Entry 5S62 (X-ray diffraction, 2.75 A resolution); this record covers chains C and E of the 6 polymer chains in the assembly.

[Chain C]
Molecule: Tubulin alpha-1B chain
From: Bos taurus
UniProtKB: P81947 (TBA1B_BOVIN); residue numbers follow UniProt; this construct covers 1-451
Sequence (451 residues; each row starts with the number of its first residue):
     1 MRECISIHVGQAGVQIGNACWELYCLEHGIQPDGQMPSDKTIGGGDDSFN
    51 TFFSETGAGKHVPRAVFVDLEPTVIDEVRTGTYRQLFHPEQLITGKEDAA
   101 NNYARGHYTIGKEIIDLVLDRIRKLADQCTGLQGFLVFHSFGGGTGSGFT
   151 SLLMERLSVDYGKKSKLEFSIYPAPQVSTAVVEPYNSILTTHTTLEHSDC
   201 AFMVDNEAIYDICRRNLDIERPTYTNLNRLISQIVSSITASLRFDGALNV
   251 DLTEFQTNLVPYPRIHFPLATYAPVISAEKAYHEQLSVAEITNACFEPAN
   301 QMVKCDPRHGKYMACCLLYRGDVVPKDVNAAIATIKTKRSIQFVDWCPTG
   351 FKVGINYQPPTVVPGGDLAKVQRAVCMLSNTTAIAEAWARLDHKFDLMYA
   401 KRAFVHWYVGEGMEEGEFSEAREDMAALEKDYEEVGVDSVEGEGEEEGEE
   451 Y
Not modelled in the structure: 441-451
Ion coordination: Ca2+ site 1: D39, T41, G44, E55; Ca2+ site 2: E284 (shared with 1 residue of chain B)
Ligand contacts: GTP (guanosine-5'-triphosphate): G10, Q11, A12, Q15, I16, D69, D98, A99, A100, N101, S140, G142, G143, G144, T145, G146, I171, P173, V177, S178, T179, E183, N206, Y224, L227, N228, I231

[Chain E]
Molecule: Stathmin-4
From: Rattus norvegicus
UniProtKB: P63043 (STMN4_RAT); residues 5-145 here correspond to UniProt positions 49-189 (UniProt number = residue number + 44)
Sequence (143 residues; row label = number of the first residue in the row):
     3 MADMEVIELNKCTSGQSFEVILKPPSFDGVPEFNASLPRRRDPSLEEIQK
    53 KLEAAEERRKYQEAELLKHLAEKREHEREVIQKAIEENNNFIKMAKEKLA
   103 QKMESNKENREAHLAAMLERLQEKDKHAEEVRKNKELKEEASR
Not modelled in the structure: 3-5, 29-43, 144-145
Sequence notes: initiating methionine (3); expression tag (4)
UniProt features mapped onto this chain:
  - modified residue: S46 (Phosphoserine)

[How chain C and chain E interact]
Residue-residue contacts (32; chain C residue first):
  H107(C) with M105(E)
  Y108(C) with K104(E); M105(E), hydrophobic; N108(E)
  T109(C) with R112(E), hydrogen bond
  K112(C) with M105(E)
  L152(C) with L101(E), hydrophobic
  E155(C) with L101(E); K104(E), salt bridge
  R156(C) with L101(E)
  S158(C) with F93(E); I94(E)
  V159(C) with I94(E); A97(E), hydrophobic; K98(E)
  G162(C) with I94(E)
  K163(C) with N90(E)
  T193(C) with K104(E)
  H197(C) with F93(E); A97(E)
  V409(C) with H115(E), hydrogen bond (backbone-side chain)
  G410(C) with R112(E); H115(E)
  E411(C) with N108(E); R112(E), salt bridge
  G412(C) with N108(E), hydrogen bond (backbone-side chain); N111(E), hydrogen bond (backbone-side chain); R112(E)
  M413(C) with N108(E)
  E414(C) with S107(E); N111(E), hydrogen bond
  E417(C) with K104(E)
Interface residues without a listed pair, chain C (21 interface residues in all): E196
Interface residues without a listed pair, chain E (14 interface residues in all): K100

[Overview]
Chain C and chain E form an interface of 21 and 14 residues respectively, with 5 hydrogen bonds and 2 salt
bridges. Polar pairs include E155(C)-K104(E), E411(C)-R112(E) and T109(C)-R112(E). Chain C binds GTP. D39(C),
T41(C), G44(C) and E55(C) form the Ca2+ site 1.
Chain C is Tubulin alpha-1B chain (Bos taurus) and chain E is Stathmin-4 (Rattus norvegicus); the structure,
Tubulin-Z100642432-complex, was determined by X-ray diffraction, deposited together with 5S4L, 5S4M, 5S4N,
5S4O, 5S4P, 5S4Q and 52 further entries.
